6OQR - chains L and Q of the 22 polymer chains in the assembly; structure by electron microscopy, 3.10 A resolution.

# Chain L (and Q)
Molecule: ATP synthase subunit c
Source organism: Escherichia coli
Notes: chain Q of this document is another copy of the same molecule, construct and numbering; everything in this record applies to it too
UniProtKB: F4TL55 (F4TL55_ECOLX); numbering as in UniProt (aligned over 1-79)
Chain sequence (79 residues; row label = number of the first residue in the row):
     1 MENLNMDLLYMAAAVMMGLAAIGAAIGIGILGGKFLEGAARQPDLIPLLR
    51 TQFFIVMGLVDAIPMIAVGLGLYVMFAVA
Not modelled in the structure: 1-2
From the paper describing this entry:
  - catalytic residues: Asp61 (citing earlier work)

# Interface between chain L and chain Q
Pairs across the interface - 58 pairs, chain L then chain Q:
  Asn3(L) with Asn5(Q)
  Met6(L) with Asn5(Q)
  Asp7(L) with Asn5(Q); Leu8(Q)
  Leu8(L) with Leu8(Q)
  Tyr10(L) with Ala12(Q)
  Met11(L) with Met11(Q), hydrophobic; Ala12(Q), hydrogen bond (side chain-backbone); Val15(Q), hydrophobic
  Ala13(L) with Met16(Q)
  Ala14(L) with Ala12(Q); Val15(Q), hydrophobic; Met16(Q), hydrophobic
  Met17(L) with Met16(Q), hydrophobic; Leu70(Q), hydrophobic
  Gly18(L) with Leu19(Q)
  Leu19(L) with Leu19(Q)
  Ile22(L) with Leu19(Q); Ile22(Q), hydrophobic; Gly23(Q)
  Ala24(L) with Ile63(Q), hydrophobic
  Ala25(L) with Gly23(Q); Gly27(Q); Val60(Q)
  Ile26(L) with Ile26(Q), hydrophobic
  Ile28(L) with Val60(Q), hydrophobic
  Gly29(L) with Gly27(Q); Ile30(Q); Leu31(Q)
  Gly32(L) with Leu31(Q); Val56(Q)
  Gly33(L) with Leu31(Q); Lys34(Q)
  Phe35(L) with Val56(Q), hydrophobic
  Leu36(L) with Leu31(Q); Phe35(Q)
  Glu37(L) with Lys34(Q), salt bridge
  Ala39(L) with Leu49(Q), hydrophobic
  Ala40(L) with Gly38(Q); Gln42(Q), hydrogen bond (backbone-side chain); Leu49(Q), hydrophobic
  Arg41(L) with Arg41(Q); Gln42(Q)
  Pro43(L) with Gln42(Q); Leu45(Q), hydrophobic
  Ile46(L) with Leu48(Q), hydrophobic
  Arg50(L) with Gln52(Q)
  Phe53(L) with Val56(Q), hydrophobic
  Phe54(L) with Leu59(Q), hydrophobic
  Met57(L) with Leu59(Q), hydrophobic
  Pro64(L) with Ile63(Q)
  Val68(L) with Ile63(Q), hydrophobic; Ile66(Q), hydrophobic
  Leu72(L) with Leu70(Q), hydrophobic
  Met75(L) with Leu70(Q); Tyr73(Q), hydrophobic; Val74(Q), hydrophobic
  Phe76(L) with Tyr73(Q)
Other interface residues (no listed pair), chain L (40 interface residues in all): Ala20, Ala21, Ile30, Met65
Other interface residues (no listed pair), chain Q (36 interface residues in all): Leu9, Ala24, Phe53, Ile55, Pro64, Ala67

# In short
40 residues of chain L face 36 of chain Q across their interface; the contacts include 2 hydrogen bonds and 1
salt bridge. Polar pairs include Glu37(L)-Lys34(Q), Met11(L)-Ala12(Q) and Ala40(L)-Gln42(Q). The paper reports
the catalytic residue Asp61(L).
Chain L and chain Q are both ATP synthase subunit c (Escherichia coli); the structure, E. coli ATP Synthase
ADP State 1a, was determined by electron microscopy (same publication as 6OQS, 6OQT, 6OQU, 6OQV, 6OQW, 6PQV
and 3 further entries).
